Entry 3B5Y (X-ray diffraction, 4.50 A resolution (low resolution: residue-level contacts below are approximate; hydrogen-bond / salt-bridge calls are withheld)); this record covers chains A and B.

[Chain A (and B)]
Molecule: Lipid A export ATP-binding/permease protein msbA
Source organism: Salmonella typhimurium
Notes: EC 3.6.3.-; chain B of this document is another copy of the same molecule, construct and numbering; everything in this record applies to it too
UniProt: P63359 (MSBA_SALTY); residue numbers follow UniProt; this construct covers 1-582
Chain sequence (582 residues; numbered 1 to 582; the number before each row is that of its first residue):
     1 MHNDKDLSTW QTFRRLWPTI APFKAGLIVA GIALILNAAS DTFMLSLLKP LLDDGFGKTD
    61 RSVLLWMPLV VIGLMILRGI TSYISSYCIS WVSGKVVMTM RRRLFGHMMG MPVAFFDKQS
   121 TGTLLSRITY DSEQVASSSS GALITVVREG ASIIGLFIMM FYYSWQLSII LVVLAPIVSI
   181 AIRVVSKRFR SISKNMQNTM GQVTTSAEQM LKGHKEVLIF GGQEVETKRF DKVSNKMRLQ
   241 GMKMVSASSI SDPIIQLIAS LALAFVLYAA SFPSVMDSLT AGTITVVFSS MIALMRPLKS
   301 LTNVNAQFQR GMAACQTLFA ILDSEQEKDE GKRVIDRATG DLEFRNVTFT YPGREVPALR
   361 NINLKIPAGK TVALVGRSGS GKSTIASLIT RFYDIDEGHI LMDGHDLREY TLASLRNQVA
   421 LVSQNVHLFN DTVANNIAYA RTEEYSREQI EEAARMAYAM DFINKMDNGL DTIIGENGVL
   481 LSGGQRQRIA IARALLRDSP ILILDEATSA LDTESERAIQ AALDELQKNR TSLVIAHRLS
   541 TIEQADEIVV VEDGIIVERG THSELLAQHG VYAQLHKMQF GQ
Not modelled in the structure: 1-9, 582
Curated features (UniProtKB/Swiss-Prot):
  - binding site (ATP): G376 to S383
Residues lining bound ligands:
  - AMP-PNP (ANP; phosphoaminophosphonic acid-adenylate ester), molecule 1: S378, G379, S380, G381, K382, S383, T384
  - AMP-PNP (ANP), molecule 2: L480, L481, S482, G483

[Interface between chain A and chain B]
Chain A side of the interface, 6 residues: L52, F56, G79, P253, A281, T285
Chain B side of the interface, 6 residues: L52, F56, G79, P253, A281, T285

[Summary]
The chain A/chain B interface involves 6 residues from each chain. Ligands of chain A: AMP-PNP. UniProt lists
8 ATP-binding residues on chain A.
Chain A and chain B are both Lipid A export ATP-binding/permease protein msbA (Salmonella typhimurium); the
structure, Crystal Structure of MsbA from Salmonella typhimurium with AMPPNP, was determined by X-ray
diffraction (same publication as 3B5W, 3B5X, 3B5Z and 3B60).
